PDB entry 5N99 | X-ray diffraction, 1.50 A resolution | chains A and M of the 8 polymer chains in the assembly

# Chain A (and M)
Molecule: Streptavidin
Source organism: Streptomyces avidinii
Notes: chain M of this document is another copy of the same molecule, construct and numbering; everything in this record applies to it too
Reference sequence: P22629 (SAV_STRAV); residues -23 to 159 here correspond to UniProt positions 1-183 (UniProt number = residue number + 24)
Sequence (183 residues; numbered -23 to 159; the number before each row is that of its first residue; numbers below 1 keep their minus sign (Met-23 is residue -23)):
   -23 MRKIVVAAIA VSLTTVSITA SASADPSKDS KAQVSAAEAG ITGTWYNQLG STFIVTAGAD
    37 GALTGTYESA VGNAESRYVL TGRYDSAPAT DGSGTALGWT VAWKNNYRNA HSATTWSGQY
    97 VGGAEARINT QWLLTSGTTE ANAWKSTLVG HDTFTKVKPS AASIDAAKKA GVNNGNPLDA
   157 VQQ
Not modelled in the structure: -23 to 14, 137-159 (chain M: -23 to 15, 136-159)
UniProt features mapped onto this chain:
  - motif: Arg59 to Asp61 (Cell attachment site)
  - binding site (biotin): Tyr43, Tyr54, Trp92, Trp108, Trp120

# Interface between chain A and chain M
Residue-residue contacts (84; chain A residue first):
  Val55(A) - Arg59(M)
  Thr57(A) - Thr57(M)  hydrogen bond
  Thr57(A) - Gly58(M)  hydrogen bond (side chain-backbone)
  Thr57(A) - Arg59(M)
  Gly58(A) - Thr57(M)  hydrogen bond (backbone-side chain)
  Arg59(A) - Val55(M)
  Arg59(A) - Thr57(M)
  Arg59(A) - Thr76(M)
  Arg59(A) - Ala78(M)
  Tyr60(A) - Ala78(M)
  Asp61(A) - Lys80(M)
  Asp61(A) - Asn85(M)  hydrogen bond
  Asp61(A) - His87(M)  salt bridge
  Ser62(A) - Lys80(M)
  Ala63(A) - Lys80(M)
  Ala63(A) - Asn85(M)  hydrogen bond (backbone-side chain)
  Ala63(A) - His87(M)
  Pro64(A) - His87(M)
  Ala65(A) - His87(M)
  Ser69(A) - Thr114(M)
  Ser69(A) - Thr115(M)
  Gly70(A) - Gly113(M)
  Gly70(A) - Thr114(M)  hydrogen bond (backbone-backbone)
  Ala72(A) - Ser88(M)
  Ala72(A) - Ala89(M)
  Ala72(A) - Thr111(M)
  Leu73(A) - Ala89(M)
  Gly74(A) - Thr76(M)  hydrogen bond (backbone-side chain)
  Gly74(A) - Thr91(M)
  Trp75(A) - Thr76(M)  hydrogen bond (backbone-side chain)
  Thr76(A) - Arg59(M)
  Thr76(A) - Gly74(M)  hydrogen bond (side chain-backbone)
  Thr76(A) - Trp75(M)  hydrogen bond (side chain-backbone)
  Ala78(A) - Arg59(M)
  Ala78(A) - Tyr60(M)
  Lys80(A) - Asp61(M)
  Lys80(A) - Ser62(M)
  Lys80(A) - Ala63(M)
  Asn85(A) - Asp61(M)  hydrogen bond
  Asn85(A) - Ala63(M)  hydrogen bond (side chain-backbone)
  His87(A) - Asp61(M)  salt bridge
  His87(A) - Ala63(M)  hydrogen bond (side chain-backbone)
  His87(A) - Pro64(M)
  His87(A) - Ala65(M)
  His87(A) - Ala72(M)
  Ser88(A) - Ala72(M)
  Ala89(A) - Ala72(M)
  Ala89(A) - Leu73(M)
  Ala89(A) - Ser93(M)
  Thr91(A) - Gly74(M)
  Thr91(A) - Thr91(M)  hydrogen bond
  Thr91(A) - Trp92(M)
  Thr91(A) - Ser93(M)
  Trp92(A) - Thr91(M)
  Ser93(A) - Ala89(M)
  Ser93(A) - Thr91(M)
  Ser93(A) - Leu109(M)  hydrogen bond (side chain-backbone)
  Ser93(A) - Thr111(M)  hydrogen bond
  Gly94(A) - Thr111(M)
  Gln95(A) - Ser112(M)
  Gln95(A) - Gly113(M)
  Gln95(A) - Thr114(M)  hydrogen bond (side chain-backbone)
  Gln95(A) - Ser122(M)
  Gln107(A) - Leu109(M)
  Gln107(A) - Thr123(M)  hydrogen bond
  Trp108(A) - Leu109(M)
  Leu109(A) - Ser93(M)  hydrogen bond (backbone-side chain)
  Leu109(A) - Gln107(M)
  Leu109(A) - Trp108(M)
  Leu109(A) - Leu109(M)  hydrophobic
  Thr111(A) - Ala72(M)
  Thr111(A) - Ser93(M)  hydrogen bond
  Thr111(A) - Gly94(M)
  Ser112(A) - Gln95(M)
  Gly113(A) - Ser69(M)
  Gly113(A) - Gly70(M)
  Gly113(A) - Gln95(M)
  Thr114(A) - Ser69(M)
  Thr114(A) - Gly70(M)  hydrogen bond (backbone-backbone)
  Thr114(A) - Gln95(M)  hydrogen bond (backbone-side chain)
  Thr115(A) - Ser69(M)
  Glu116(A) - Val97(M)
  Ser122(A) - Gln95(M)
  Thr123(A) - Gln107(M)  hydrogen bond
Interface residues without a listed pair, chain A (45 interface residues in all): Asp67, Gly68, Val97, Asn105, Leu110, Ala119
Interface residues without a listed pair, chain M (43 interface residues in all): Gly68, Leu110, Glu116, Ala119

# In short
The interface between chain A and chain M involves 45 residues on one side and 43 on the other, with 23
hydrogen bonds and 2 salt bridges. Polar pairs include Asp61(A)-His87(M), Thr57(A)-Thr57(M) and
Thr57(A)-Gly58(M). UniProt lists 5 biotin-binding residues on chain A.
Chain A and chain M are both Streptavidin (Streptomyces avidinii); the structure, CRYSTAL STRUCTURE OF
STREPTAVIDIN with cyclic peptide NQpWQ, was determined by X-ray diffraction (same publication as 5N7X, 5N89,
5N8B and 5N8E).
